2EX6 - chain A; structure by X-ray diffraction, 1.60 A resolution.

Chain A:
Molecule: Penicillin-binding protein 4
Organism: Escherichia coli
Notes: EC 3.4.16.4, 3.4.99.-
UniProt: P24228 (PBP4_ECOLI); residues 21-477 here = UniProt positions 21-477
Sequence (458 residues; row label = number of the first residue in the row):
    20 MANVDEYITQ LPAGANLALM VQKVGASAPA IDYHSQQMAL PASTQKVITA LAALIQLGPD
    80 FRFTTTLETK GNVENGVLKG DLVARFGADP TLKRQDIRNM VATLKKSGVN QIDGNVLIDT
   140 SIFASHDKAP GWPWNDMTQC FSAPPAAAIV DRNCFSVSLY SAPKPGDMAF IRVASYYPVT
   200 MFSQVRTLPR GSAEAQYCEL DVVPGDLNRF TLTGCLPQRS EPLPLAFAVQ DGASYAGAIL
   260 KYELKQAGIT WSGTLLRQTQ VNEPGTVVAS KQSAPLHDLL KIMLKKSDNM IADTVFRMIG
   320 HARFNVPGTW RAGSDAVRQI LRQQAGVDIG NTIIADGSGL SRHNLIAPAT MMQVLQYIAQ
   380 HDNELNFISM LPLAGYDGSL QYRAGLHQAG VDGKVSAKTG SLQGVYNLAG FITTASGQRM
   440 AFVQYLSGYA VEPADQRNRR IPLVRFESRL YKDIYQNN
Disordered / not traced: 20-27
Disulfides: Cys-159/Cys-173, Cys-217/Cys-234
Covalent attachments: AMPICILLIN (open form) (AIX) linked to Ser-62
Sequence notes: initiating methionine (20); engineered mutation Tyr-261 (Asp in P24228)
Small-molecule neighbours: AMPICILLIN (open form) (AIX; (2R,4S)-2-[(1R)-1-{[(2R)-2-amino-2-phenylacetyl]amino}-2-oxoethyl]-5,5-dimethyl-1,3-thiazolidine-4-carboxylic acid): Ala-61, Lys-65, Phe-160, Lys-305, Ser-306, Asn-308, Leu-359, Ser-398, Thr-418, Gly-419, Ser-420, Leu-421
Swiss-Prot annotation at these positions:
  - active site: Ser-62 (Acyl-ester intermediate), Lys-65 (Proton acceptor), Ser-306
  - binding site (substrate): Lys-417

Summary:
Covalently linked AMPICILLIN (open form): at Ser-62. UniProt lists 3 active-site residues and
substrate-binding residue Lys-417.
Chain A is Penicillin-binding protein 4 (Escherichia coli); the structure, Crystal structure of penicillin
binding protein 4 (dacB) from Escherichia coli, complexed with ampicillin, was determined by X-ray diffraction
(same publication as 2EX9 and 2EXB).
